Entry 9N83 (electron microscopy, 3.10 A resolution); this record covers chains K and a of the 18 polymer chains in the assembly.

Chain K:
Molecule: 51-nt DNA strand
Sequence (51 nucleotides; each row starts with the number of its first residue):
     1 GACTAGATCAGAAGCAGTAGAGCATGCATAGTTTTTAGTTTATTGGGCGC
    51 G
Not modelled in the structure: 36-51

Chain a:
Protein: X-ray repair cross-complementing protein 6
From: Homo sapiens
Notes: EC 3.6.4.-, 4.2.99.-
UniProtKB: P12956 (XRCC6_HUMAN); residues 1-609 here = UniProt positions 1-609
Chain sequence (612 residues; numbered -2 to 609; the number before each row is that of its first residue; numbers below 1 keep their minus sign (Gly-2 is residue -2)):
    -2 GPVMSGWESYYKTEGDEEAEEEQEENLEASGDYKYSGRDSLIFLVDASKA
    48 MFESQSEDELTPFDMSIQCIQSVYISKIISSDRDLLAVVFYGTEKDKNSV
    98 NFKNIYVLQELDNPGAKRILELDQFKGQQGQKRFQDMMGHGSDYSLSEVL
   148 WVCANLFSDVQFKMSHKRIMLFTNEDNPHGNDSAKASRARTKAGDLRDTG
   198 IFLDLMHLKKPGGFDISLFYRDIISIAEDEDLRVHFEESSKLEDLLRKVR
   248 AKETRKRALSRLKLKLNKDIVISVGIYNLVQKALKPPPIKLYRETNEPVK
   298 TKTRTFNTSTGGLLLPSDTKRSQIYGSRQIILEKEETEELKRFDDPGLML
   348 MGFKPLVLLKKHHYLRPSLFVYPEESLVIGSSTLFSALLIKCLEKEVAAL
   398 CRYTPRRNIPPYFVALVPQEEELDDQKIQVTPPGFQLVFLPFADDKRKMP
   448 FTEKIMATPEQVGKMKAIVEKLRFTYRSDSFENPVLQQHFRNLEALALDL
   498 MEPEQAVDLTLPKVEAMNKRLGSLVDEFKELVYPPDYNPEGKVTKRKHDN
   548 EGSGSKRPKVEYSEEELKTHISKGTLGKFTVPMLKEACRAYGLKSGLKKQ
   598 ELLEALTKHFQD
Not modelled in the structure: -2 to 31, 539-609
Sequence notes: expression tag (-2 to 0)
Swiss-Prot annotation at these positions:
  - region: Val578 to Glu583 (Interaction with BAX)
  - active site: Lys31 (Schiff-base intermediate with DNA)
  - modified residue: Ser2 (N-acetylserine), Ser6 (Phosphoserine), Ser27 (Phosphoserine), Lys31 (N6-acetyllysine), Ser51 (Phosphoserine), Ser306 (Phosphoserine), Lys317 (N6-acetyllysine), Lys331 (N6-acetyllysine), Lys338 (N6-acetyllysine), Thr455 (Phosphothreonine), Lys461 (N6-acetyllysine), Ser477 (Phosphoserine), Ser520 (Phosphoserine), Lys539 (N6-acetyllysine), Lys542 (N6-acetyllysine), Lys544 (N6-acetyllysine), Ser550 (Phosphoserine), Lys553 (N6-acetyllysine), Lys556 (N6-acetyllysine), Ser560 (Phosphoserine) and 1 more in UniProt
  - cross-link (Glycyl lysine isopeptide (Lys-Gly)): Lys287 (interchain with G-Cter in SUMO2), Lys317 (interchain with G-Cter in SUMO2), Lys556 (interchain with G-Cter in SUMO2)
  - mutagenesis: Lys31 (K31A: Diminishes the ability to form a Schiff base. Abolishes adduct formation; when associated with A-160 and A-164), Lys160 (K160A: Abolishes adduct formation; when associated with A-31 and A-160), Lys164 (K164A: Abolishes adduct formation; when associated with A-31 and A-164), Lys539 (K539Q: Complete loss of suppression of BAX-induced apoptosis; K539R: No effect on suppression of BAX-induced apoptosis), Lys542 (K542Q: Complete loss of suppression of BAX-induced apoptosis; K542R: No effect on suppression of BAX-induced apoptosis), Lys544 (K544R: No effect on suppression of BAX-induced apoptosis), Lys553 (K553Q: Partial loss of suppression of BAX-induced apoptosis; K553R: No effect on suppression of BAX-induced apoptosis), Lys556 (K556R: No effect on suppression of BAX-induced apoptosis), Lys570 (K570R: Loss of methylation; loss of anti-apoptotic activity; no effect on XRCC5 stabilization)

How chain K and chain a interact:
Contacting residue pairs - 7 pairs, chain K then chain a:
  DA16(K) with Lys249(a), salt bridge to the phosphate
  DG17(K) with Asn275(a), hydrogen bond to the phosphate; Gln278(a), phosphate contact
  DT18(K) with Gln278(a), hydrogen bond to the phosphate; Arg363(a), salt bridge to the phosphate; Arg403(a), sugar contact
  DG20(K) with Lys338(a), salt bridge to the phosphate
Also at the interface, not in a pair above, chain K (5 interface residues in all): DA19
Also at the interface, not in a pair above, chain a (9 interface residues in all): Arg254, Leu256, Ile406

Overview:
5 residues of chain K face 9 of chain a across their interface; the contacts include 2 hydrogen bonds and 3
salt bridges. Among the polar pairs are DG17(K)-Asn275(a), DT18(K)-Gln278(a) and DA16(K)-Lys249(a). UniProt
lists active-site residue Lys31(a) and 9 mutagenesis sites on chain a.
Chain K is a 51-nt DNA strand and chain a is X-ray repair cross-complementing protein 6 (Homo sapiens); the
structure, The ligation complex in the NHEJ pathway, was determined by electron microscopy (same publication
as 9CQ3, 9CQ6, 9CQC, 9N81 and 9N82).
